1UPB - chains A and D of the 4 polymer chains in the assembly; structure by X-ray diffraction, 2.35 A resolution.

[Chain A (and D)]
Name: Carboxyethylarginine synthase
Source organism: Streptomyces clavuligerus
Notes: chain D of this document is another copy of the same molecule, construct and numbering; everything in this record applies to it too
UniProt: Q9LCV9 (Q9LCV9); residue numbers follow UniProt; this construct covers 1-573
Amino-acid sequence (573 residues; row label = number of the first residue in the row):
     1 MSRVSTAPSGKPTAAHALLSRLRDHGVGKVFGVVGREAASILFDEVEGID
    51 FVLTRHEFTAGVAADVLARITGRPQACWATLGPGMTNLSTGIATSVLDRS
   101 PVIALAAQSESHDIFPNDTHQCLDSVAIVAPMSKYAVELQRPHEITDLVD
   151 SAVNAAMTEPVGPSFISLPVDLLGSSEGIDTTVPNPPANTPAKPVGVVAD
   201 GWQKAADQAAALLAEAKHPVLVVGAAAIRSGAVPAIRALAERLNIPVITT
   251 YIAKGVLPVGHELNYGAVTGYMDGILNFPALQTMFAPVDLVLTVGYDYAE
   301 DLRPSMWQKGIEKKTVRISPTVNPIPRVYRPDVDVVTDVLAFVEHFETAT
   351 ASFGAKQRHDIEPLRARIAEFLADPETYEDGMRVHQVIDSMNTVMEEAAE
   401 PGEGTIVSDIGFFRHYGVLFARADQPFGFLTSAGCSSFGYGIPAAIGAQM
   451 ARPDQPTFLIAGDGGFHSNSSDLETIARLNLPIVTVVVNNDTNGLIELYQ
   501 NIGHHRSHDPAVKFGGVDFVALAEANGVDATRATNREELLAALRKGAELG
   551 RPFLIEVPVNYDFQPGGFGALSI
Disordered / not traced: 1-11, 182-184, 573
Ion coordination: Mg2+: D463, N490, T492 (together with thiamine diphosphate)
Small-molecule neighbours:
  - thiamine diphosphate (TPP), molecule 1: V33, V34, G35, E57, T80, P83, G84, N87, Q121
  - thiamine diphosphate (TPP), molecule 2: I410, G411, F412, F413, S436, S437, F438, G462, D463, G464, G465, N490, T492, N493, G494, L495, I496, Y561
Swiss-Prot annotation at these positions:
  - binding site (substrate): Y271, D301, R414, H415, L571
  - binding site (thiamine diphosphate): I410 to F413, S436 to F438, G464, G465, N490 to L495, Y561
  - binding site (Mg(2+)): D463, N490, T492

[How chain A and chain D interact]
Pairs across the interface - 7 pairs, chain A then chain D:
  S111(A) with R141(D), hydrogen bond (backbone-side chain)
  H112(A) with R141(D); E144(D)
  Q140(A) with Q140(D), hydrogen bond
  R141(A) with S111(D), hydrogen bond (side chain-backbone); H112(D)
  E144(A) with H112(D)
Other interface residues (no listed pair), chain A (6 interface residues in all): E138

[In short]
6 residues of chain A and 5 residues of chain D are in contact, with 3 hydrogen bonds. Polar contacts include
S111(A)-R141(D) and Q140(A)-Q140(D). Chain A binds thiamine diphosphate. From UniProt: 5 substrate-binding
residues, 16 thiamine diphosphate-binding residues and 3 Mg2+-binding residues on chain A.
Chain A and chain D are both Carboxyethylarginine synthase (Streptomyces clavuligerus); the structure,
Carboxyethylarginine synthase from Streptomyces clavuligerus, was determined by X-ray diffraction (same
publication as 1UPA and 1UPC).
